PDB entry 9PD1 | electron microscopy, 4.50 A resolution (low resolution: residue-level contacts below are approximate; hydrogen-bond / salt-bridge calls are withheld) | chains C and G of the 14 polymer chains in the assembly

== Chain C ==
Molecule: Vesicle-fusing ATPase
Organism: Cricetulus griseus
Notes: EC 3.6.4.6
Reference sequence: P18708 (NSF_CRIGR); residues 1-744 here = UniProt positions 1-744
Sequence (747 residues; each row starts with the number of its first residue; numbers below 1 keep their minus sign (Gly-2 is residue -2)):
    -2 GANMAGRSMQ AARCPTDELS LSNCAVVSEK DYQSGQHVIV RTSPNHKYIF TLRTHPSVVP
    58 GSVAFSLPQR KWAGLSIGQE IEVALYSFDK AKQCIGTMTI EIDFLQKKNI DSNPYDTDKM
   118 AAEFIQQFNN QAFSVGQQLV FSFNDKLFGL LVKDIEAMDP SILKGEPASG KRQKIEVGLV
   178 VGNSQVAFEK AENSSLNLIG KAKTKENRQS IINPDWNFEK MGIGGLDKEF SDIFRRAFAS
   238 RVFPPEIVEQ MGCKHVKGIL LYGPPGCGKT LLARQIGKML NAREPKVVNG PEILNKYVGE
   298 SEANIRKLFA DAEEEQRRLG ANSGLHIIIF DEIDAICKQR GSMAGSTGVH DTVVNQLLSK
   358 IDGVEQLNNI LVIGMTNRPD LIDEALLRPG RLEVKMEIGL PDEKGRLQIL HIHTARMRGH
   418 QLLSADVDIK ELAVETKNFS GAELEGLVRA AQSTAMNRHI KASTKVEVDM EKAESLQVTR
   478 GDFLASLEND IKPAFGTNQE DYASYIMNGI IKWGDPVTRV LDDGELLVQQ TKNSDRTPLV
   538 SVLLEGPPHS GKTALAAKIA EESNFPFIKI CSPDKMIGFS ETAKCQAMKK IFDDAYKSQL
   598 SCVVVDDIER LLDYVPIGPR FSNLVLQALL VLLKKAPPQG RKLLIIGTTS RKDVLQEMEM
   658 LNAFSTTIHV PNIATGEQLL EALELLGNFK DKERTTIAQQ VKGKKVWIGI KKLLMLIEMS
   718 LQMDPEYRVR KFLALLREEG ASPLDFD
Not modelled in the structure: -2 to -1, 156-168, 202-205, 741-744
Sequence notes: expression tag (-2 to 0)
UniProt features mapped onto this chain:
  - binding site (ATP): Asn505 to Trp510, Pro545 to Leu552
  - binding site (Mg(2+)): Thr550
  - modified residue: Lys105 (N6-acetyllysine), Ser207 (Phosphoserine), Tyr259 (Phosphotyrosine), Ser569 (Phosphoserine)
What the authors report for this chain:
  - post-translational modification sites: Ser207 (citing earlier work)

== Chain G ==
Molecule: Syntaxin-1A
Organism: Rattus norvegicus
Reference sequence: P32851 (STX1A_RAT); residue numbers follow UniProt; this construct covers 1-267
Sequence (267 residues; numbered 1 to 267; the number before each row is that of its first residue):
     1 MKDRTQELRT AKDSDDDDDV TVTVDRDRFM DEFFEQVEEI RGFIDKIAEN VEEVKRKHSA
    61 ILASPNPDEK TKEELEELMS DIKKTANKVR SKLKSIEQSI EQEEGLNRSS ADLRIRKTQH
   121 STLSRKFVEV MSEYNATQSD YRERCKGRIQ RQLEITGRTT TSEELEDMLE SGNPAIFASG
   181 IIMDSSISKQ ALSEIETRHS EIIKLENSIR ELHDMFMDMA MLVESQGEMI DRIEYNVEHA
   241 VDYVERAVSD TKKAVKYQSK ARRKKIM
Not modelled in the structure: 1-186, 260-267
UniProt features mapped onto this chain:
  - site: Lys253, Ala254 (Microbial infection: Cleavage)
  - modified residue (Phosphoserine): Ser14, Ser64, Ser95, Ser188
  - cross-link (Glycyl lysine isopeptide (Lys-Gly)): Lys252 (interchain with G-Cter in SUMO), Lys253 (interchain with G-Cter in SUMO), Lys256 (interchain with G-Cter in SUMO)

== Chain C / chain G interface ==
Contacting residue pairs - 10 pairs, chain C then chain G:
  Lys293(C) - Lys189(G)
  Lys293(C) - Gln190(G)
  Lys293(C) - Ala191(G)
  Tyr294(C) - Leu192(G)
  Tyr294(C) - Ser193(G)
  Val295(C) - Ala191(G)
  Ser343(C) - Ile187(G)
  Ser343(C) - Ser188(G)
  Thr344(C) - Lys189(G)
  Thr344(C) - Gln190(G)

== Summary ==
5 residues of chain C face 7 of chain G across their interface. Curated annotation (UniProt) lists 14
ATP-binding residues and Mg2+-binding residue Thr550(C) on chain C. The paper reports a modification site at
Ser207(C).
Chain C is Vesicle-fusing ATPase (Cricetulus griseus) and chain G is Syntaxin-1A (Rattus norvegicus); the
structure, 22bin20S complex (NSF-alphaSNAP-2:2 syntaxin-1a:SNAP-25), hydrolyzing, class 20, was determined by
electron microscopy together with 9OJR, 9OJU, 9OJZ, 9OK3, 9OK5, 9OKC and 17 further entries from the same
study.
